PDB entry 5AXL | X-ray diffraction, 3.00 A resolution | chains A and B

# Chain A (and B)
Name: tRNA(His)-5'-guanylyltransferase (Thg1) like protein
Organism: Methanosarcina acetivorans
Notes: chain B of this document is another copy of the same molecule, construct and numbering; everything in this record applies to it too
Sequence (251 residues; row label = number of the first residue in the row):
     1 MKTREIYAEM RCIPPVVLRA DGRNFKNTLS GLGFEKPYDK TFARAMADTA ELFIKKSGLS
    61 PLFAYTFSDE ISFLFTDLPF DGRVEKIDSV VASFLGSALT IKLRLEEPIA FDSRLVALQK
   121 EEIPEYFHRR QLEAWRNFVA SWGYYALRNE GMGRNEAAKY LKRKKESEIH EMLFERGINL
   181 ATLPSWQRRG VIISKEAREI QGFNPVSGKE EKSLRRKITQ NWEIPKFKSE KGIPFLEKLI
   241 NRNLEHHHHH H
Unresolved in the structure: 1-2, 198-215, 242-251
Bound ions: Mg2+ site 1: D21, G22, D69 (together with GTP); Mg2+ site 2: D21, D69 (together with GTP)
Ligand contacts: GTP (guanosine-5'-triphosphate): D21, G22, R23, N24, F25, K26, L29, F34, E35, K36, P37, Y38, D39, F42, S68, D69
From the paper describing this entry:
  - mutagenesis - F174A/N179A/R188A, N179A: unchanged catalytic activity
  - mutagenesis - F174A/N179A/R188A: decreased catalytic activity on tRNAHisD-1
  - mutagenesis - R198DEL, G202DEL, S213A/R215A, R215A: decreased catalytic activity
  - mutagenesis - R198DEL: abolished binding to tRNAPheD1

# Chain A / chain B interface
Pairs across the interface (100):
  R4(A) with V116(B); A117(B), hydrogen bond (backbone-backbone); L118(B); E122(B), salt bridge
  E5(A) with R19(B), salt bridge; R114(B), salt bridge; L115(B); V116(B)
  I6(A) with A117(B), hydrophobic
  Y7(A) with M10(B), hydrophobic; R11(B), hydrogen bond (side chain-backbone); C12(B); V84(B)
  M10(A) with Y7(B), hydrophobic
  R11(A) with Y7(B), hydrogen bond (backbone-side chain)
  C12(A) with Y7(B)
  R19(A) with E5(B), salt bridge
  R23(A) with S57(B), hydrogen bond (side chain-backbone); L59(B); F80(B); V90(B)
  L52(A) with P108(B), hydrophobic
  K56(A) with E107(B), salt bridge
  S57(A) with R23(B), hydrogen bond (backbone-side chain)
  L59(A) with R23(B)
  F80(A) with R23(B)
  R83(A) with R114(B)
  V84(A) with Y7(B); E85(B)
  E85(A) with V84(B); D88(B); S113(B); R114(B); L115(B), hydrogen bond (side chain-backbone)
  K86(A) with D112(B)
  D88(A) with E85(B)
  S89(A) with A92(B); F111(B); D112(B); S113(B), hydrogen bond (side chain-backbone)
  V90(A) with R23(B); A110(B); F111(B); D112(B)
  A92(A) with S89(B); S93(B), hydrogen bond (backbone-side chain)
  S93(A) with A92(B), hydrogen bond (side chain-backbone); S93(B); G96(B); I109(B); A110(B); F111(B), hydrogen bond (side chain-backbone)
  F94(A) with P108(B), hydrophobic; I109(B); A110(B)
  G96(A) with S93(B)
  S97(A) with T100(B), hydrogen bond; P108(B); I109(B), hydrogen bond (side chain-backbone)
  A98(A) with P108(B)
  T100(A) with S97(B), hydrogen bond; I101(B)
  I101(A) with T100(B); L105(B); E107(B); P108(B)
  L105(A) with I101(B)
  E106(A) with I101(B)
  E107(A) with K56(B), salt bridge; I101(B)
  P108(A) with L52(B), hydrophobic; F94(B), hydrophobic; S97(B); A98(B); I101(B)
  I109(A) with S93(B); F94(B); S97(B), hydrogen bond (backbone-side chain)
  A110(A) with V90(B); S93(B); F94(B)
  F111(A) with S89(B); V90(B); S93(B), hydrogen bond (backbone-side chain)
  D112(A) with K86(B), salt bridge; S89(B); V90(B)
  S113(A) with S89(B), hydrogen bond (backbone-side chain)
  R114(A) with E5(B), salt bridge; R83(B); E85(B); K86(B)
  L115(A) with E5(B); E85(B), hydrogen bond (backbone-side chain)
  V116(A) with R4(B); E5(B)
  A117(A) with R4(B), hydrogen bond (backbone-backbone); I6(B), hydrophobic
  L118(A) with R4(B)
  E122(A) with R4(B), salt bridge
Other interface residues (no listed pair), chain B (45 interface residues in all): A8, E106

# Summary
44 residues of chain A and 45 residues of chain B are in contact; the contacts include 18 hydrogen bonds and 9
salt bridges. Polar pairs include R4(A)-E122(B), E5(A)-R19(B) and E5(A)-R114(B). The paper reports that
R198DEL, G202DEL and S213A/R215A of chain A, among others, reduce catalytic activity; F174A/N179A/R188A of
chain A reduce catalytic activity on tRNAHisD-1; 6 substitutions were tested in all.
Both chains are tRNA(His)-5'-guanylyltransferase (Thg1) like protein (Methanosarcina acetivorans). Entry 5AXL
(Crystal structure of Thg1 like protein (TLP) with GTP) was determined by X-ray diffraction (same publication
as 5AXK, 5AXM and 5AXN).
